PDB entry 1G4B | X-ray diffraction, 7.00 A resolution (low resolution: residue-level contacts below are approximate; hydrogen-bond / salt-bridge calls are withheld) | chains K and L of the 8 polymer chains in the assembly

[Chain K (and L)]
Molecule: ATP-dependent hsl protease ATP-binding subunit hslu
Organism: Escherichia coli
Notes: chain L of this document is another copy of the same molecule, construct and numbering; everything in this record applies to it too
Reference sequence: P0A6H5 (HSLU_ECOLI); residue numbers follow UniProt; this construct covers 1-443
Amino-acid sequence (443 residues; each row starts with the number of its first residue):
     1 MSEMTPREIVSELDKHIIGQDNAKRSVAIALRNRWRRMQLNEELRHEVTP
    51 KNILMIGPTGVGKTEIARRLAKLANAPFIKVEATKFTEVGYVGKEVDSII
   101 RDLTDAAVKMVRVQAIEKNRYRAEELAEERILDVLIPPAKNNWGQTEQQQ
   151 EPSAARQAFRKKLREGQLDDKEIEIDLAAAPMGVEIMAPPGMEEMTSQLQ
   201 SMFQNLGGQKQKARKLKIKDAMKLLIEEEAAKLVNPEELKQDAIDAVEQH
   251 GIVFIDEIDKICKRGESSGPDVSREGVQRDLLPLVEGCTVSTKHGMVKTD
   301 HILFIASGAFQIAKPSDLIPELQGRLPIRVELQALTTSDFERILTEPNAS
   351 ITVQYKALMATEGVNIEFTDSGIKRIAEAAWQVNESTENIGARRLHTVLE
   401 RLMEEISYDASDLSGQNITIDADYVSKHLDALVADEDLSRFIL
Disordered / not traced: 1, 167-215
Curated features (UniProtKB/Swiss-Prot):
  - binding site (ATP): Ile18, Gly60 to Glu65, Asp256, Glu321, Arg393
  - mutagenesis: Lys63 (K63T: Can neither bind nor hydrolyze ATP. Do not form multimers, but stays as monomer), Lys80 (K80T: Some effect on protease activity), Glu88 (E88Q: Severely reduced protease activity), Tyr91 (Y91G: Partial loss of protease activity), Val92 (V92G: Partial loss of protease activity), Gly93 (G93A: Almost no protease or ATP hydrolysis activity), Glu95 (E95W: Partial loss of protease activity), Cys262 (C262V: No effect on ATP hydrolysis. Can support HslV-mediated proteolysis at wild-type levels), Glu266 (E266Q: No effect), Glu286 (E286Q: Reduced protease activity), Cys288 (C288V: No ATP hydrolysis activity. Binds ATP with lower affinity than wild-type. Can support HslV-mediated proteolysis to some extent), Ile312 (I312W: No effect), 6 further mutagenesis entries in UniProt

[Interface between chain K and chain L]
Pairs across the interface (21; chain K residue first):
  Lys72(K) with Glu47(L)
  Glu82(K) with Leu282(L); Glu286(L)
  Thr84(K) with Arg279(L)
  Lys85(K) with Pro283(L)
  Glu88(K) with Gly276(L); Val277(L); Asp280(L)
  Tyr91(K) with Val89(L); Val272(L)
  Val92(K) with Val89(L)
  Asp105(K) with Thr289(L); Met296(L)
  Lys109(K) with Lys298(L)
  Glu117(K) with Glu42(L)
  Glu257(K) with Arg279(L); Glu321(L)
  Lys293(K) with Met296(L)
  Gln354(K) with Leu44(L)
  Ser407(K) with Arg36(L)
  Tyr408(K) with Arg7(L)
Interface residues without a listed pair, chain K (27 interface residues in all): Arg69, Lys80, Asp102, Ala106, Arg112, Glu227, Lys260, His294, Ala349, Leu358, Asp409, Phe441
Interface residues without a listed pair, chain L (26 interface residues in all): Arg25, Leu40, Glu43, Gly90, Gln241, Gly269, Ser291, Arg329

[Overview]
27 residues of chain K face 26 of chain L across their interface. From UniProt: 10 ATP-binding residues and 18
mutagenesis sites on chain K.
Both chains are ATP-dependent hsl protease ATP-binding subunit hslu (Escherichia coli). Entry 1G4B (Crystal
structures of the hslvu peptidase-atpase complex reveal an ATP-dependent proteolysis mechanism) was determined
by X-ray diffraction (same publication as 1G4A).
